Entry 7N06 (electron microscopy, 2.20 A resolution); this record covers chains D and E of the 12 polymer chains in the assembly.

Chain D (and E):
Protein: Uridylate-specific endoribonuclease
Source organism: Severe acute respiratory syndrome coronavirus 2
Notes: EC 3.1.-.-; chain E of this document is another copy of the same molecule, construct and numbering; everything in this record applies to it too
UniProtKB: P0DTD1 (R1AB_SARS2); residues 2-346 here correspond to UniProt positions 6453-6797 (UniProt number = residue number + 6451)
Sequence (378 residues; each row starts with the number of its first residue; numbers below 1 keep their minus sign (Met-31 is residue -31)):
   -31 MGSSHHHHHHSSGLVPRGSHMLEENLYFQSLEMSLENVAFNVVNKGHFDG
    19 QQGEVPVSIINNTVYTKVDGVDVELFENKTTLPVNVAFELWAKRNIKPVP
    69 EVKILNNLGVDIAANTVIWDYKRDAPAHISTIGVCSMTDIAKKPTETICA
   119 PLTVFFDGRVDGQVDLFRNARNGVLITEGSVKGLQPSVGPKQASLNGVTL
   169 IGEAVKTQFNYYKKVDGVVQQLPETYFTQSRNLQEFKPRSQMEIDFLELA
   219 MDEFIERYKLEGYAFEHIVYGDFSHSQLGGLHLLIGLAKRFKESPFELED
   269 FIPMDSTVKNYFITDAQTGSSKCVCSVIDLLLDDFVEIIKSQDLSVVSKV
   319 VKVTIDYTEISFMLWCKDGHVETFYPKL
Disordered / not traced: -31 to -1
Differences from the reference sequence: initiating methionine (-31); expression tag (-30 to 1)
UniProt features mapped onto this chain:
  - active site: His235 (Proton donor), His250 (Proton acceptor), Lys290 (For uridylate-specific endoribonuclease nsp15 activity)
  - binding site (uracil): Lys290 to Ser294, Thr341 to Lys345
  - site: Lys290 (Transition state stabilizer), Ser294 (Uracil recognition site)
Reported in the primary citation:
  - binding site for the 3-nt RNA strand: Trp333
  - binding site for the 3-nt RNA strand: Asp17
  - binding site for the 3-nt RNA strand: His250, Lys290 (from molecular simulation)
  - mutagenesis - H15A, S294A, Y343A: abolished catalytic activity
  - specificity-determining residues: Asn278, Ser294
  - mutagenesis - K13A (2-fold), N278A (2-fold), W333A (2-fold): decreased catalytic activity
  - mutagenesis - C291A: unchanged catalytic activity
  - mutagenesis - D17S (2-fold): increased catalytic activity

How chain D and chain E interact:
Contacting residue pairs - 42 pairs, chain D then chain E:
  Val10(D) - Phe269(E)
  Val11(D) - Phe269(E)
  Val11(D) - Ile270(E)
  Asn12(D) - Val292(E)
  Lys13(D) - Cys291(E)
  Lys13(D) - Val292(E)
  Gly14(D) - Phe269(E)
  His15(D) - Cys291(E)
  Asn29(D) - Asn30(E)  hydrogen bond
  Tyr33(D) - Lys47(E)
  Tyr33(D) - Thr49(E)
  Val36(D) - Met272(E)  hydrophobic
  Val39(D) - Arg91(E)
  Val39(D) - Ala95(E)
  Asp40(D) - Thr49(E)  hydrogen bond
  Asp40(D) - Arg91(E)  hydrogen bond (backbone-side chain)
  Val41(D) - Pro271(E)
  Val41(D) - Met272(E)  hydrophobic
  Glu42(D) - Pro271(E)
  Leu43(D) - Phe269(E)
  Ile64(D) - Cys291(E)  hydrophobic
  Leu163(D) - Thr282(E)
  Leu163(D) - Gly287(E)
  Asn164(D) - Phe280(E)
  Asn164(D) - Thr282(E)  hydrogen bond
  Val166(D) - Glu265(E)
  Val166(D) - Ala284(E)  hydrophobic
  Leu168(D) - Asp283(E)
  Leu168(D) - Ala284(E)
  Leu168(D) - Gly287(E)
  Ile169(D) - Gln285(E)
  Gly170(D) - Thr286(E)
  Glu171(D) - Gln285(E)  hydrogen bond
  Glu171(D) - Thr286(E)  hydrogen bond (backbone-backbone)
  Ala172(D) - Phe241(E)
  Ala172(D) - Ser242(E)
  Ala172(D) - His243(E)
  Ala172(D) - Ser244(E)
  Ala172(D) - Thr286(E)  hydrogen bond (backbone-backbone)
  Ala172(D) - Ser288(E)
  Val173(D) - Thr286(E)
  Val173(D) - Gly287(E)
Other interface residues (no listed pair), chain D (28 interface residues in all): Ile28, Gly38, Trp59, Arg62
Other interface residues (no listed pair), chain E (28 interface residues in all): Thr48, Ile97, Glu267, Ser289

In short:
The chain D/chain E interface involves 28 residues from each chain, with 7 hydrogen bonds. Among the polar
pairs are Asn29(D)-Asn30(E), Asp40(D)-Thr49(E) and Asp40(D)-Arg91(E). From the paper: a binding site for the
3-nt RNA strand at Trp333(D), Asp17(D) and His250(D) among others; H15A, S294A and Y343A of chain D abolish
catalytic activity; 8 substitutions were tested in all.
Both chains are Uridylate-specific endoribonuclease (Severe acute respiratory syndrome coronavirus 2). Entry
7N06 (SARS-CoV-2 Nsp15 endoribonuclease post-cleavage state) was determined by electron microscopy together
with 7N33 from the same study.
